PDB entry 7RJB | electron microscopy, 3.20 A resolution | chains K and E of the 10 polymer chains in the assembly

Chain K:
Molecule: Cytochrome b
From: Candida albicans (strain SC5314 / ATCC MYA-2876)
Reference sequence: P0C8L0 (CYB_CANAL); residue numbers follow UniProt; this construct covers 1-387
Sequence (387 residues; row label = number of the first residue in the row):
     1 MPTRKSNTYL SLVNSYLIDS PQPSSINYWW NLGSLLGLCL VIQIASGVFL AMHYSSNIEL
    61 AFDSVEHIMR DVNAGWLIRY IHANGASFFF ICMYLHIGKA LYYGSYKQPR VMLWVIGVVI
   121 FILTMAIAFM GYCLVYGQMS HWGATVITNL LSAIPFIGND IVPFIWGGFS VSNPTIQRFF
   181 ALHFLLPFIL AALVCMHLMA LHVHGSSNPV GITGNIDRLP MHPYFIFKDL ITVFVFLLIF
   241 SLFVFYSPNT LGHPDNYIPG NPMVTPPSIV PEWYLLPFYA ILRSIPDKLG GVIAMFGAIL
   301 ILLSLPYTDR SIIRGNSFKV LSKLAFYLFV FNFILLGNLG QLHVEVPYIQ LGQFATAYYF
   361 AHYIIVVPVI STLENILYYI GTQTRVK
Disordered / not traced: 384-387
Metal / ion sites: heme Fe site 1: H82, H183; heme Fe site 2: H96, H197
Ligand contacts:
  - heme (HEM), molecule 1: W29, W30, N31, L32, G33, S34, L36, G37, L40, F89, M93, H96, I97, K99, A100, S105, R110, L113, W114, G117, V118, I120, F121, V194, H197, L198, L201, G205, S206, S207
  - heme (HEM), molecule 2: L40, Q43, I44, G47, V48, L50, A51, Y54, V65, I68, R79, H82, A83, A86, F89, F90, T124, I127, A128, G131, Y132, L134, V135, F180, H183, F184, P187, L190, N256, E272, Y274
  - ubiquinone-10 (U10), molecule 1: Y16, L17, S20, Q22, I26, W30, G33, S34, G37, V194, C195, L198, L201, S206, M221, D229
  - ubiquinone-10 (U10), molecule 2: I122, L123, M125, A126, F129, G143, V146, I147, I269, P271, L275, F278, Y279, L282, M295, F296, I299
UniProt features mapped onto this chain:
  - binding site (heme b): H82, H96, H183, H197

Chain E:
Molecule: Cytochrome b-c1 complex subunit Rieske, mitochondrial
From: Candida albicans (strain SC5314 / ATCC MYA-2876)
Notes: EC 7.1.1.8
Reference sequence: A0A1D8PJX3 (A0A1D8PJX3_CANAL); numbering as in UniProt (aligned over 1-213)
Sequence (213 residues; row label = number of the first residue in the row):
     1 MSSLAFRTLR NGLGLKSSVR ALSTTTTTLS NYQQPDYSSY LNNKSGQGSR NFTYFMVGSM
    61 GLLSAAGAKS TVEAFLSSFA ASADVLAMAK VEVKLGAIPE GKNVIIKWQG KPVFIRHRTA
   121 DEIEEANQVD IKTLRDPQND ADRVKKPEWL IMLGICTHLG CVPIGEAGDF GGWFCPCHGS
   181 HYDISGRIRK GPAPLNLEIP EYDFTDDETL LVG
Disordered / not traced: 1-79, 212-213
Metal / ion sites: 2Fe-2S cluster Fe near L159 (its only coordinating residue here)
Ligand contacts: 2Fe-2S cluster (FES): T157, L159, G160, C161, C175, C177, H178
UniProt features mapped onto this chain:
  - binding site ([2Fe-2S] cluster): C156, H158, C175, H178

Chain K / chain E interface:
Pairs across the interface (19; chain K residue first):
  W142(K) with V162(E), hydrophobic
  V146(K) with G160(E)
  N149(K) with L159(E); G160(E)
  L150(K) with L159(E), hydrophobic
  F164(K) with A80(E), hydrophobic
  G167(K) with A81(E)
  G168(K) with V85(E)
  F169(K) with L86(E), hydrophobic; M88(E), hydrophobic; Q109(E)
  S170(K) with G110(E), hydrogen bond (side chain-backbone)
  M263(K) with I105(E), hydrophobic; I106(E)
  T265(K) with V162(E)
  P267(K) with P176(E)
  K288(K) with H158(E), hydrogen bond (side chain-backbone); L159(E)
  V344(K) with H178(E)
Interface residues without a listed pair, chain K (16 interface residues in all): P174, P262
Interface residues without a listed pair, chain E (19 interface residues in all): S82, A89, K111, P112

In short:
The interface between chain K and chain E involves 16 residues on one side and 19 on the other, with 2
hydrogen bonds. Polar contacts include S170(K)-G110(E) and K288(K)-H158(E). Ligands of chain K: heme and
ubiquinone-10. Bound to chain E: 2Fe-2S cluster.
Chain K is Cytochrome b and chain E is Cytochrome b-c1 complex subunit Rieske, mitochondrial, both from
Candida albicans (strain SC5314 / ATCC MYA-2876); the structure, Complex III2 from Candida albicans, inhibitor
free, Rieske head domain in b position, was determined by electron microscopy together with 7RJA, 7RJC, 7RJD
and 7RJE from the same study.
